PDB entry 9OA2 | electron microscopy, 3.85 A resolution | chains B and V of the 12 polymer chains in the assembly

Chain B:
Molecule: Replicative DNA helicase
Organism: Escherichia coli
Notes: EC 3.6.4.12
UniProt: P0ACB0 (DNAB_ECOLI); residue numbers follow UniProt; this construct covers 1-471
Sequence (471 residues; numbered 1 to 471; the number before each row is that of its first residue):
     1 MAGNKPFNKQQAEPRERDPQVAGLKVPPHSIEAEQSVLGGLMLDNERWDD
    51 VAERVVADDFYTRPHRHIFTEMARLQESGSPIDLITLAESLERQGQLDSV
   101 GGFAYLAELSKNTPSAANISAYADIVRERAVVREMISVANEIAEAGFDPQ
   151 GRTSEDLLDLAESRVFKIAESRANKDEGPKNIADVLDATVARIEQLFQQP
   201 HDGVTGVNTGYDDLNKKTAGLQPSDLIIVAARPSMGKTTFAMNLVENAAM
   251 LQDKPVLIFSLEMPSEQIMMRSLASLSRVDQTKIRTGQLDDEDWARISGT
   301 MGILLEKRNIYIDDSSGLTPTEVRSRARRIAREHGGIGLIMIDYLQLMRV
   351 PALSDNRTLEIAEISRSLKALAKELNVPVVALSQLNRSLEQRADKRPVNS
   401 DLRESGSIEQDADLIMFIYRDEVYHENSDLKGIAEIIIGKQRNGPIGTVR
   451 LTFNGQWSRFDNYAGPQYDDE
Not modelled in the structure: 1-23, 469-471
Metal / ion sites: Mg2+: T238 (together with ADP)
Residues lining bound ligands: ADP (adenosine-5'-diphosphate): R232, P233, S234, M235, G236, K237, T238, T239, R271, Q281, T282, R285, R420, F453, G455, Q456, S458
UniProt features mapped onto this chain:
  - binding site (ATP): S234, K237, T238, R442
  - mutagenesis: P81 (P81H: About 100-fold increased survival following 3000 Gy ionizing radiation), A130 (A130V: In dnaB8, dnaB43, dnaB454; temperature sensitive, no DNA replication at 42 degrees Celsius in vivo, in vitro decreased helicase activity at 30, at 42 degrees Celius almost no helicase, no ...), M242 (M242I: In dnaB70; temperature sensitive, no DNA replication at 42 degrees Celsius in vivo, in vitro 25% helicase activity at 30, further decreased helicase at 42 degrees Celius, low ATPase activity ...), G299 (G299D: In dnaB252; temperature sensitive, no DNA replication at 42 degrees Celsius in vivo, in vitro no change in pRNA synthesis, 5'-3' helicase activity or ATPase at either temperature)

Chain V:
Molecule: Helicase loader
Organism: Escherichia phage Lambda
UniProt: P03689 (VRPP_LAMBD); residues 1-233 here = UniProt positions 1-233
Sequence (233 residues; numbered 1 to 233; the number before each row is that of its first residue):
     1 MENIAAQMVNFDREQMRRIANNMPEQYDEKPQVQQVAQIINGVFSQLLAT
    51 FPASLANRDQNEVNEIRRQWVLAFRENGITTMEQVNAGMRVARRQNRPFL
   101 PSPGQFVAWCREEASVTAGLPNVSELVDMVYEYCRKRGLYPDAESYPWKS
   151 NAHYWLVTNLYQNMRANALTDAELRRKAADELVHMTARINRGEAIPEPVK
   201 QLPVMGGRPLNRAQALAKIAEIKAKFGLKGASV
Not modelled in the structure: 1-118, 233
Differences from the reference sequence: engineered mutation E2 (Lys in P03689)

Chain B / chain V interface:
Pairs across the interface (16; chain B residue first):
  D187(B) - G227(V)
  V190(B) - I219(V)  hydrophobic
  V190(B) - K223(V)
  A191(B) - K223(V)
  A191(B) - A231(V)
  A191(B) - S232(V)
  E194(B) - L216(V)
  E194(B) - I219(V)
  E194(B) - K223(V)  salt bridge
  F197(B) - R212(V)  hydrogen bond (backbone-side chain)
  P200(B) - R212(V)
  Q467(B) - L139(V)
  Y468(B) - R135(V)
  Y468(B) - K136(V)  hydrogen bond
  Y468(B) - G138(V)
  Y468(B) - L139(V)
Interface residues without a listed pair, chain B (9 interface residues in all): D429
Interface residues without a listed pair, chain V (12 interface residues in all): L228

Summary:
9 residues of chain B face 12 of chain V across their interface, with 2 hydrogen bonds and 1 salt bridge.
Polar contacts include E194(B)-K223(V), F197(B)-R212(V) and Y468(B)-K136(V). Bound to chain B: ADP. UniProt
lists 4 ATP-binding residues and 4 mutagenesis sites on chain B.
Here chain B is Replicative DNA helicase (Escherichia coli) and chain V is Helicase loader (Escherichia phage
Lambda). Entry 9OA2 (Ecoli DnaB helicase and Phage Lambda loader P with ADP-Mg in a 6:6 stoichiometry ratio)
was determined by electron microscopy together with 8V9S and 9OA1 from the same study.
